PDB entry 8KD2 | electron microscopy, 3.02 A resolution | chains S and Y of the 16 polymer chains in the assembly

Chain S:
Molecule: Histone H3
From: Xenopus laevis
UniProt: A0A310TTQ1 (A0A310TTQ1_XENLA); residues 1-135 here correspond to UniProt positions 2-136 (UniProt number = residue number + 1)
Amino-acid sequence (135 residues; row label = number of the first residue in the row):
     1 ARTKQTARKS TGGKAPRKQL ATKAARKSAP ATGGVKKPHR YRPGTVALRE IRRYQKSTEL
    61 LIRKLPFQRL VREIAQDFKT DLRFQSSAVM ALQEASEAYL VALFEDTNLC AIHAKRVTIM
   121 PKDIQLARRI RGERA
Disordered / not traced: 1-37, 134-135

Chain Y:
Molecule: 187bp DNA
Sequence (187 nucleotides; numbered -93 to 93; the number before each row is that of its first residue; numbers below 1 keep their minus sign (DG-93 is residue -93)):
   -93 GGACCCTATA CGCGGCCGCC CTGGAGAATC CCGGTGCCGA GGCCGCTCAA TTGGTCGTAG
   -33 ACAGCTCTAG CACCGCTTAA ACGCACGTAC GCGCTGTCCC CCGCGTTTTA ACCGCCAAGG
    27 GGATTACTCC CTAGTCTCCA GGCACGTGTC AGATATATAC ATCCTGTTCT AGAGCGGCCG
    87 CCACCGC
Disordered / not traced: -93, 82-93

How chain S and chain Y interact:
Residue-residue contacts (19; chain S residue first):
  Arg40(S) - DC-8(Y)  base contact
  Arg42(S) - DC70(Y)  salt bridge to the phosphate
  Pro43(S) - DA-5(Y)  sugar contact
  Arg63(S) - DA-15(Y)  base contact
  Arg63(S) - DA-13(Y)  salt bridge to the phosphate
  Gln68(S) - DC-23(Y)  phosphate contact
  Arg72(S) - DC-23(Y)  salt bridge to the phosphate
  Arg83(S) - DG-24(Y)  hydrogen bond to the sugar
  Phe84(S) - DG-24(Y)  sugar contact
  Phe84(S) - DC-23(Y)  hydrogen bond to the phosphate
  Ser86(S) - DG-24(Y)  phosphate contact
  Lys115(S) - DG-3(Y)  phosphate contact
  Arg116(S) - DG-3(Y)  phosphate contact
  Arg116(S) - DC-2(Y)  salt bridge to the phosphate
  Val117(S) - DC-4(Y)  sugar contact
  Val117(S) - DG-3(Y)  hydrogen bond to the phosphate
  Thr118(S) - DG-3(Y)  hydrogen bond to the phosphate
  Met120(S) - DG-3(Y)  phosphate contact
  Met120(S) - DC-2(Y)  phosphate contact
Other interface residues (no listed pair), chain S (16 interface residues in all): His39, Gln85
Other interface residues (no listed pair), chain Y (13 interface residues in all): DA-14, DT-6, DC69

Overview:
The interface between chain S and chain Y involves 16 residues on one side and 13 on the other, with 4
hydrogen bonds and 4 salt bridges. Among the polar pairs are Arg83(S)-DG-24(Y), Phe84(S)-DC-23(Y) and
Val117(S)-DG-3(Y).
Chain S is Histone H3 (Xenopus laevis) and chain Y is 187bp DNA; the structure, Rpd3S in complex with 187bp
nucleosome, was determined by electron microscopy, deposited together with 8KC7, 8KD3, 8KD4, 8KD5, 8KD6 and
8KD7.
